Entry 6ECK (X-ray diffraction, 2.36 A resolution); this record covers chains A and B.

Chain A:
Name: Pyruvate kinase PKLR
From: Rattus norvegicus
Notes: EC 2.7.1.40
UniProtKB: P12928 (KPYR_RAT), isoform P12928-2; numbering as in UniProt (aligned over 1-543)
Chain sequence (550 residues; each row starts with the number of its first residue; note: 1 number in that range is skipped by the numbering (no residue carries it; nothing is unmodelled there); numbering starts at 0):
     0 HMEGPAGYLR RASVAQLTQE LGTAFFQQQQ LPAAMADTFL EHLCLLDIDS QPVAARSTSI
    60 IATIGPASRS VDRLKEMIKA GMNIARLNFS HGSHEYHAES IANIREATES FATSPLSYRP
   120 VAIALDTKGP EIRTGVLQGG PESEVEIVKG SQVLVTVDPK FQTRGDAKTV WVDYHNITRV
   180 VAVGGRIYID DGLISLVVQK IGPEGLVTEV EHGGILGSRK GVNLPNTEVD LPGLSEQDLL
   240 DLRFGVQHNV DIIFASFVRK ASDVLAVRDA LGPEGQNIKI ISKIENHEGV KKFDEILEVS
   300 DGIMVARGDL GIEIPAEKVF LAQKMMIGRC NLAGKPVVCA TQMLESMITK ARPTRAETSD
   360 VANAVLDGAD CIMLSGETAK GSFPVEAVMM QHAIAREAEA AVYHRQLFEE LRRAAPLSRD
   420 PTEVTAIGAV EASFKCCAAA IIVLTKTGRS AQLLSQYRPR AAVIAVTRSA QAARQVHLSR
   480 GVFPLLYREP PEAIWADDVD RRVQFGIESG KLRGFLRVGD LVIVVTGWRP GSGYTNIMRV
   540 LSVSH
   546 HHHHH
Unresolved in the structure: 0-12, 137-140, 546-549
Construct notes: expression tag (0, 544, 546-550)
Modified residues: S113 (phosphoserine; SEP)
Swiss-Prot annotation at these positions:
  - binding site (ATP): R163
Ligand contacts: 1,6-di-O-phosphono-beta-D-fructofuranose (FBP): L443, T444, K445, T446, G447, R448, S449, W494, R501, T525, G526, W527, R528, P529, G530, S531, G532, Y533, T534
Reported in the primary citation:
  - post-translational modification sites: S113

Chain B:
Name: Pyruvate kinase PKLR
From: Rattus norvegicus
Notes: EC 2.7.1.40
UniProtKB: P12928 (KPYR_RAT), isoform P12928-2; residues 1-543 here = UniProt positions 1-543
Chain sequence (550 residues; row label = number of the first residue in the row; numbering starts at 0):
     0 HMEGPAGYLR RASVAQLTQE LGTAFFQQQQ LPAAMADTFL EHLCLLDIDS QPVAARSTSI
    60 IATIGPASRS VDRLKEMIKA GMNIARLNFS HGSHEYHAES IANIREATES FATSPLSYRP
   120 VAIALDTKGP EIRTGVLQGG PESEVEIVKG SQVLVTVDPK FQTRGDAKTV WVDYHNITRV
   180 VAVGGRIYID DGLISLVVQK IGPEGLVTEV EHGGILGSRK GVNLPNTEVD LPGLSEQDLL
   240 DLRFGVQHNV DIIFASFVRK ASDVLAVRDA LGPEGQNIKI ISKIENHEGV KKFDEILEVS
   300 DGIMVARGDL GIEIPAEKVF LAQKMMIGRC NLAGKPVVCA TQMLESMITK ARPTRAETSD
   360 VANAVLDGAD CIMLSGETAK GSFPVEAVMM QHAIAREAEA AVYHRQLFEE LRRAAPLSRD
   420 PTEVTAIGAV EASFKCCAAA IIVLTKTGRS AQLLSQYRPR AAVIAVTRSA QAARQVHLSR
   480 GVFPLLYREP PEAIWADDVD RRVQFGIESG KLRGFLRVGD LVIVVTGWRP GSGYTNIMRV
   540 LSVSHHHHHH
Unresolved in the structure: 0-13, 546-549
Construct notes: expression tag (0, 544-549)
Modified residues: S113 (phosphoserine; SEP)
Swiss-Prot annotation at these positions:
  - binding site (ATP): R163
Ligand contacts:
  - 1,6-di-O-phosphono-beta-D-fructofuranose (FBP): L443, T444, K445, T446, G447, R448, S449, W494, R501, T525, G526, W527, R528, P529, G530, S531, G532, Y533, T534
  - citrate anion (FLC): T62, R85, N87, S89, H90, T340, S374, G375, A378
Reported in the primary citation:
  - post-translational modification sites: S113

Interface between chain A and chain B:
Pairs across the interface (65; chain A residue first):
  V13(A) with L416(B), hydrophobic
  L16(A) with L416(B); S417(B); R418(B)
  E19(A) with R418(B), salt bridge
  L20(A) with R418(B)
  F25(A) with L416(B), hydrophobic
  D36(A) with R412(B), hydrogen bond (backbone-side chain)
  R404(A) with R412(B)
  E408(A) with E408(B); R411(B), salt bridge
  R411(A) with F407(B); E430(B), salt bridge
  R412(A) with R404(B); E408(B), salt bridge
  A414(A) with K434(B)
  P415(A) with K434(B), hydrogen bond (backbone-side chain)
  L416(A) with L16(B), hydrophobic; F25(B), hydrophobic; K434(B)
  S417(A) with K434(B), hydrogen bond (backbone-backbone); C435(B)
  R418(A) with E19(B), salt bridge; L20(B); G518(B), hydrogen bond (side chain-backbone); D519(B); L520(B)
  V423(A) with A431(B); C435(B), hydrophobic; V539(B), hydrophobic
  T424(A) with V539(B)
  I426(A) with E430(B); K434(B)
  G427(A) with G427(B)
  E430(A) with R411(B), salt bridge; I426(B); E430(B)
  A431(A) with V423(B)
  F433(A) with L416(B)
  K434(A) with A414(B); P415(B), hydrogen bond (side chain-backbone); L416(B); S417(B), hydrogen bond (backbone-backbone); I426(B); Y456(B), hydrogen bond
  C435(A) with S417(B); V423(B), hydrophobic
  Y456(A) with K434(B), hydrogen bond
  G518(A) with R418(B), hydrogen bond (backbone-side chain)
  D519(A) with R418(B)
  L520(A) with R418(B)
  N535(A) with R538(B); V539(B), hydrogen bond (backbone-backbone); L540(B)
  I536(A) with M537(B); R538(B)
  M537(A) with I536(B); M537(B), hydrogen bond (backbone-backbone)
  R538(A) with N535(B); I536(B)
  V539(A) with P420(B), hydrophobic; V423(B), hydrophobic; T424(B); N535(B), hydrogen bond (backbone-side chain)
  L540(A) with N535(B)
Interface residues without a listed pair, chain A (42 interface residues in all): M34, A35, Y402, F407, P420, E422, C436, I522
Interface residues without a listed pair, chain B (38 interface residues in all): A14, M34, F433, C436, I522

Summary:
Chain A and chain B form an interface of 42 and 38 residues respectively, with 12 hydrogen bonds and 6 salt
bridges. Among the polar pairs are E19(A)-R418(B), E408(A)-R411(B) and R411(A)-E430(B). Bound to chain A:
1,6-di-O-phosphono-beta-D-fructofuranose. Bound to chain B: 1,6-di-O-phosphono-beta-D-fructofuranose and
citrate anion. The paper reports modification sites S113(A) and S113(B).
Chain A and chain B are both Pyruvate kinase PKLR (Rattus norvegicus); the structure, Pyruvate Kinase Isoform
L-type with phosphorylated Ser113 (pS113) in complex with FBP, was determined by X-ray diffraction (same
publication as 6ECH).
